Entry 3O3B (X-ray diffraction, 1.90 A resolution); this record covers chains A and C of the 3 polymer chains in the assembly.

# Chain A
Protein: HLA class I histocompatibility antigen, A-2 alpha chain
Organism: Homo sapiens
Reference sequence: P01892 (1A02_HUMAN); residues 1-275 here correspond to UniProt positions 25-299 (UniProt number = residue number + 24)
Amino-acid sequence (275 residues; row label = number of the first residue in the row):
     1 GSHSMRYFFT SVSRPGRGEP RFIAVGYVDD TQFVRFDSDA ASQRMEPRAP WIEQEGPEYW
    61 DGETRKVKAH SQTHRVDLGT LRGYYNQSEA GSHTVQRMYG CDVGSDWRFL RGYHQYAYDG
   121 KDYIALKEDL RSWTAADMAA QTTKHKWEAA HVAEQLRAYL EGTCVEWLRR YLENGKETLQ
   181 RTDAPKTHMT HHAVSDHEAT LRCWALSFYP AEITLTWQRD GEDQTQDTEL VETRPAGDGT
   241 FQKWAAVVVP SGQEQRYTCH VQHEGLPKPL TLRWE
Cystine bridges: Cys-101/Cys-164, Cys-203/Cys-259
What the authors report for this chain:
  - contacts within the chain: Glu-63/Lys-66 (salt bridge)

# Chain C
Protein: Peptidomimetic ELA-1.1
Amino-acid sequence (8 residues; row label = number of the first residue in the row):
     1 ELAXXLTV
Modified residues: GIC (N-(2-aminoethyl)-N-(1H-indol-3-ylacetyl)glycine) at position 4; 3AZ (3-(aminomethyl)benzoic acid) at position 5

# How chain A and chain C interact
Contacting residue pairs - 43 pairs, chain A then chain C:
  Met-5(A) with Glu-1(C)
  Tyr-7(A) with Glu-1(C), hydrogen bond (side chain-backbone); Leu-2(C)
  Phe-9(A) with Leu-2(C), hydrophobic
  Met-45(A) with Leu-2(C), hydrophobic
  Glu-63(A) with Glu-1(C); Leu-2(C), hydrogen bond (side chain-backbone)
  Lys-66(A) with Glu-1(C), salt bridge; Leu-2(C), hydrogen bond (side chain-backbone); Ala-3(C); GIC_4(C)
  Val-67(A) with Leu-2(C)
  Ala-69(A) with GIC_4(C); 3AZ_5(C)
  His-70(A) with Ala-3(C); GIC_4(C)
  Thr-73(A) with 3AZ_5(C); Leu-6(C)
  Val-76(A) with Thr-7(C)
  Asp-77(A) with Thr-7(C); Val-8(C), hydrogen bond (side chain-backbone)
  Thr-80(A) with Val-8(C)
  Leu-81(A) with Val-8(C), hydrophobic
  Tyr-84(A) with Val-8(C), hydrogen bond (side chain-backbone)
  Arg-97(A) with Leu-6(C)
  Tyr-99(A) with Leu-2(C); Ala-3(C), hydrogen bond (side chain-backbone)
  His-114(A) with Leu-6(C)
  Tyr-116(A) with Leu-6(C); Val-8(C), hydrophobic
  Thr-143(A) with Val-8(C), hydrogen bond (side chain-backbone)
  Trp-147(A) with Leu-6(C); Thr-7(C), hydrogen bond (side chain-backbone); Val-8(C), hydrophobic
  Val-152(A) with Leu-6(C), hydrophobic
  Gln-155(A) with GIC_4(C)
  Leu-156(A) with GIC_4(C)
  Tyr-159(A) with Glu-1(C), hydrogen bond (side chain-backbone); Leu-2(C); Ala-3(C)
  Thr-163(A) with Glu-1(C)
  Trp-167(A) with Glu-1(C), hydrogen bond
  Tyr-171(A) with Glu-1(C), hydrogen bond (side chain-backbone)
Other interface residues (no listed pair), chain A (31 interface residues in all): Tyr-59, Tyr-123, Lys-146
From the paper, about this interface:
  - pairs named by the authors: Lys-66(A)/Leu-2(C) (hydrogen bond), Lys-66(A)/Glu-1(C) (hydrogen bond), Tyr-171(A)/Glu-1(C) (hydrogen bond)

# Summary
Chain A and chain C form an interface of 31 and 8 residues respectively; the contacts include 11 hydrogen
bonds and 1 salt bridge. Polar contacts include Lys-66(A)/Glu-1(C), Tyr-7(A)/Glu-1(C) and Glu-63(A)/Leu-2(C).
The paper describes hydrogen bonds between Lys-66(A) and Leu-2(C), Lys-66(A) and Glu-1(C) and Tyr-171(A) and
Glu-1(C). From the paper: contacts within the chain involving Glu-63(A) and Lys-66(A).
Chain A is HLA class I histocompatibility antigen, A-2 alpha chain (Homo sapiens) and chain C is
Peptidomimetic ELA-1.1; the structure, Human Class I MHC HLA-A2 in complex with the Peptidomimetic ELA-1.1,
was determined by X-ray diffraction, deposited together with 3O3A, 3O3D and 3O3E.
